PDB entry 3KUY | X-ray diffraction, 2.90 A resolution | chains A and I of the 10 polymer chains in the assembly

Chain A:
Name: Histone H3.2
Organism: Xenopus laevis
Reference sequence: P84233 (H32_XENLA); residues 1-135 here correspond to UniProt positions 2-136 (UniProt number = residue number + 1)
Chain sequence (135 residues; each row starts with the number of its first residue):
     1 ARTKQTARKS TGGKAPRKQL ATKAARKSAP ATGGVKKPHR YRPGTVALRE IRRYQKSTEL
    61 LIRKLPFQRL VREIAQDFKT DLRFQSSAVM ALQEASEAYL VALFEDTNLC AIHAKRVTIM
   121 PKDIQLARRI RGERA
Not modelled in the structure: 1-37, 134-135
Swiss-Prot annotation at these positions:
  - modified residue: Arg2 (Asymmetric dimethylarginine), Thr3 (Phosphothreonine), Lys4 (Allysine), Gln5 (5-glutamyl dopamine), Thr6 (Phosphothreonine), Arg8 (Citrulline), Lys9 (N6,N6,N6-trimethyllysine), Ser10 (ADP-ribosylserine), Thr11 (Phosphothreonine), Lys14 (N6-(2-hydroxyisobutyryl)lysine), Arg17 (Asymmetric dimethylarginine), Lys18 (N6-(2-hydroxyisobutyryl)lysine), Lys23 (N6-(2-hydroxyisobutyryl)lysine), Arg26 (Citrulline), Lys27 (N6,N6,N6-trimethyllysine), Ser28 (ADP-ribosylserine), Lys36 (N6,N6,N6-trimethyllysine), Lys37 (N6-methyllysine), Tyr41 (Phosphotyrosine), Lys56 (N6,N6,N6-trimethyllysine) and 8 more in UniProt
  - lipidation: Cys110 (S-palmitoyl cysteine)

Chain I:
Molecule: 145-nt DNA strand
Sequence (145 nucleotides; row label = number of the first residue in the row; numbers below 1 keep their minus sign (DA-72 is residue -72)):
   -72 ATCAATATCC ACCTGCAGAT ACTACCAAAA GTGTATTTGG AAACTGCTCC ATCAAAAGGC
   -12 ATGTTCAGCT GAATCAGCTG AACATGCCTT TTGATGGAGC AGTTTCCAAA TACACTTTTG
    48 GTAGTATCTG CAGGTGGATA TTGAT

Interface between chain A and chain I:
Contacting residue pairs (27):
  His39(A) with DG70(I), hydrogen bond to the sugar
  Arg40(A) with DT-8(I), base contact; DG70(I), sugar contact; DA71(I), phosphate contact
  Tyr41(A) with DT69(I), phosphate contact; DG70(I), sugar contact
  Arg42(A) with DG-5(I), salt bridge to the phosphate; DG70(I), hydrogen bond to the phosphate; DA71(I), salt bridge to the phosphate
  Pro43(A) with DA-6(I), phosphate contact; DG-5(I), sugar contact
  Thr45(A) with DG70(I), hydrogen bond to the phosphate
  Arg63(A) with DC-13(I), sugar contact
  Arg72(A) with DA-22(I), salt bridge to the phosphate
  Arg83(A) with DC-23(I), phosphate contact; DA-22(I), phosphate contact
  Phe84(A) with DC-23(I), sugar contact; DA-22(I), hydrogen bond to the phosphate
  Gln85(A) with DC-23(I), phosphate contact
  Ser86(A) with DC-23(I), hydrogen bond to the phosphate
  Arg116(A) with DT-3(I), phosphate contact; DG-2(I), phosphate contact
  Val117(A) with DC-4(I), phosphate contact; DT-3(I), hydrogen bond to the phosphate
  Thr118(A) with DC-4(I), hydrogen bond to the phosphate; DT-3(I), hydrogen bond to the phosphate
  Met120(A) with DG-2(I), phosphate contact
Other interface residues (no listed pair), chain A (17 interface residues in all): Lys115
Other interface residues (no listed pair), chain I (13 interface residues in all): DG-14

In short:
17 residues of chain A and 13 residues of chain I are in contact; the contacts include 8 hydrogen bonds and 3
salt bridges. Polar contacts include His39(A)-DG70(I), Arg42(A)-DG70(I) and Thr45(A)-DG70(I).
Here chain A is Histone H3.2 (Xenopus laevis) and chain I is a 145-nt DNA strand. Entry 3KUY (DNA Stretching
in the Nucleosome Facilitates Alkylation by an Intercalating Antitumor Agent) was determined by X-ray
diffraction.
